5CPZ - chains C and D of the 5 polymer chains in the assembly; structure by X-ray diffraction, 1.71 A resolution.

== Chain C (and D) ==
Protein: Capsid protein VP1
Source organism: Murine polyomavirus (strain P16 small-plaque)
Notes: chain D of this document is another copy of the same molecule, construct and numbering; everything in this record applies to it too
UniProt: P49302 (VP1_POVMP); residues 33-316 here correspond to UniProt positions 34-317 (UniProt number = residue number + 1)
Amino-acid sequence (284 residues; numbered 33 to 316; the number before each row is that of its first residue):
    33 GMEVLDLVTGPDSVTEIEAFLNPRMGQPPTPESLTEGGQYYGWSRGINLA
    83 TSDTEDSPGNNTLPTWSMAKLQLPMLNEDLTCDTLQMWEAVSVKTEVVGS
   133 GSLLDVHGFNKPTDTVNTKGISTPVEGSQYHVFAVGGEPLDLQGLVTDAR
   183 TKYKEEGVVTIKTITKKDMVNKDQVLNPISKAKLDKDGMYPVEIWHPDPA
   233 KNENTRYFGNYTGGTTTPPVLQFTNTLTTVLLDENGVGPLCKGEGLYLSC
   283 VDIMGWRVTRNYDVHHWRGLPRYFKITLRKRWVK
Disordered / not traced: 110-114 (chain D: fully traced)
What the authors report for this chain:
  - binding site for N-acetyl-alpha-neuraminic acid: V296

== How chain C and chain D interact ==
Contacting residue pairs - 112 pairs, chain C then chain D:
  E50(C) with A232(D)
  F52(C) with L208(D), hydrophobic; P210(D); P231(D), hydrophobic; A232(D), hydrophobic
  N54(C) with V207(D); L208(D), hydrogen bond (side chain-backbone)
  P55(C) with V207(D), hydrophobic
  P61(C) with N203(D), hydrogen bond (backbone-side chain)
  P63(C) with N203(D)
  E64(C) with N203(D)
  L66(C) with A181(D), hydrophobic; R182(D); M201(D); N203(D)
  G70(C) with N203(D), hydrogen bond (backbone-side chain)
  Q71(C) with R182(D); Q206(D), hydrogen bond (backbone-side chain)
  Y73(C) with N203(D); Q206(D), hydrogen bond (backbone-side chain); V207(D), hydrophobic
  G74(C) with V207(D)
  W75(C) with T179(D); Q206(D)
  E128(C) with P231(D); Y239(D), hydrogen bond
  V130(C) with L177(D); P231(D), hydrophobic
  G131(C) with H228(D)
  S132(C) with Y243(D)
  G133(C) with Y162(D); V224(D); E225(D); H228(D)
  S134(C) with L177(D); V178(D); T179(D), hydrogen bond (backbone-side chain); E225(D); H228(D)
  L135(C) with Y243(D)
  L136(C) with Y162(D), hydrophobic; V224(D), hydrophobic; E225(D); Y243(D), hydrophobic; I285(D), hydrophobic; W299(D)
  D137(C) with T179(D); E225(D)
  V138(C) with L81(D); W288(D), hydrophobic; W299(D), hydrophobic
  H139(C) with N80(D); L81(D); A82(D), hydrogen bond (backbone-backbone); D88(D), salt bridge; P90(D); L95(D); T183(D); E225(D), salt bridge
  G140(C) with A82(D)
  F141(C) with A82(D); T83(D); S84(D); D85(D)
  T145(C) with T247(D); H297(D)
  D146(C) with D295(D)
  K151(C) with Y294(D)
  G152(C) with L81(D); Y294(D); D295(D)
  I153(C) with L81(D), hydrophobic; W288(D), hydrophobic; H297(D)
  S154(C) with L81(D)
  P156(C) with G246(D); T247(D)
  E158(C) with G246(D); T247(D)
  P250(C) with G245(D); T249(D)
  P251(C) with Y243(D); T244(D); G245(D), hydrogen bond (backbone-backbone)
  V252(C) with Y243(D); T244(D)
  L253(C) with N242(D); Y243(D), hydrogen bond (backbone-backbone)
  Q254(C) with G241(D); N242(D)
  F255(C) with Y162(D); V164(D), hydrophobic; P229(D); F240(D); G241(D), hydrogen bond (backbone-backbone); N242(D)
  T256(C) with Y239(D), hydrogen bond (side chain-backbone); F240(D)
  N257(C) with N234(D), hydrogen bond (side chain-backbone); T237(D), hydrogen bond (side chain-backbone); R238(D); Y239(D), hydrogen bond (side chain-backbone)
  T258(C) with F240(D)
  R300(C) with L177(D); V178(D), hydrogen bond (side chain-backbone); Q206(D), hydrogen bond (side chain-backbone)
  L302(C) with L177(D), hydrophobic
  P303(C) with L177(D); L208(D), hydrophobic
  Y305(C) with P231(D), hydrogen bond (side chain-backbone); A232(D), hydrophobic
  K307(C) with E235(D), salt bridge
Interface residues without a listed pair, chain C (51 interface residues in all): Y72, T155, R292
Interface residues without a listed pair, chain D (53 interface residues in all): I79, S160, Q175, K204

== In short ==
51 residues of chain C face 53 of chain D across their interface; the contacts include 18 hydrogen bonds and 3
salt bridges. Polar contacts include H139(C)-D88(D), H139(C)-E225(D) and K307(C)-E235(D). From the paper: a
binding site for N-acetyl-alpha-neuraminic acid at V296(C).
Chain C and chain D are both Capsid protein VP1 (Murine polyomavirus (strain P16 small-plaque)); the
structure, Crystal structure of murine polyomavirus RA strain VP1 in complex with the GT1a glycan, was
determined by X-ray diffraction (same publication as 5CPU, 5CPW, 5CPX, 5CPY and 5CQ0).
